PDB entry 2XCY | X-ray diffraction, 1.84 A resolution | chain A

# Chain A
Name: Extracellular sialidase/neuraminidase, putative
From: Aspergillus fumigatus
Notes: EC 3.2.1.18
Reference sequence: Q4WQS0 (Q4WQS0_ASPFU); residues 1-386 here correspond to UniProt positions 21-406 (UniProt number = residue number + 20)
Amino-acid sequence (386 residues; row label = number of the first residue in the row):
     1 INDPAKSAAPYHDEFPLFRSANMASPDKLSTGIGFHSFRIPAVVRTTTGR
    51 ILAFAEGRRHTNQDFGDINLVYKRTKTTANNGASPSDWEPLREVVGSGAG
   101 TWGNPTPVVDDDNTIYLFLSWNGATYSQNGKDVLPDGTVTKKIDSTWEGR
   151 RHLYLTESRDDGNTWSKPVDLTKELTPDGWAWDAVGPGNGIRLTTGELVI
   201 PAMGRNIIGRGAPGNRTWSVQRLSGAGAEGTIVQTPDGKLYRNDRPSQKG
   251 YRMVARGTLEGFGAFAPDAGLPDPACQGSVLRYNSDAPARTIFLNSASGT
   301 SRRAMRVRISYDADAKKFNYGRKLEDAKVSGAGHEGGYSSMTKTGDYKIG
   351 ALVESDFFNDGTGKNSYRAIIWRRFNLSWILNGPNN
Modified positions: Mse23, Mse203, Mse253, Mse305, Mse341 (selenomethionine; parent Met)
UniProt features mapped onto this chain:
  - binding site (substrate): R39, R58, D64, Q128, R245, R302, R303, Y311, D312, K317, Y338, D356 to F358
  - glycosylation (N-linked (GlcNAc...) asparagine): N215, N376
What the authors report for this chain:
  - specificity-determining residues: R151

# In short
UniProt lists 14 substrate-binding residues. From the paper: the specificity determinant R151.
Chain A is Extracellular sialidase/neuraminidase, putative (Aspergillus fumigatus); the structure, Crystal
structure of Aspergillus fumigatus sialidase, was determined by X-ray diffraction together with 2XZI, 2XZJ and
2XZK from the same study.
